1S48 - chain A; structure by X-ray diffraction, 3.00 A resolution.

== Chain A ==
Molecule: RNA-dependent RNA polymerase
Source organism: Bovine viral diarrhea virus 1
Reference sequence: P19711 (POLG_BVDVN); residues 71-679 here correspond to UniProt positions 3340-3948 (UniProt number = residue number + 3269)
Chain sequence (609 residues; numbered 71 to 679; the number before each row is that of its first residue):
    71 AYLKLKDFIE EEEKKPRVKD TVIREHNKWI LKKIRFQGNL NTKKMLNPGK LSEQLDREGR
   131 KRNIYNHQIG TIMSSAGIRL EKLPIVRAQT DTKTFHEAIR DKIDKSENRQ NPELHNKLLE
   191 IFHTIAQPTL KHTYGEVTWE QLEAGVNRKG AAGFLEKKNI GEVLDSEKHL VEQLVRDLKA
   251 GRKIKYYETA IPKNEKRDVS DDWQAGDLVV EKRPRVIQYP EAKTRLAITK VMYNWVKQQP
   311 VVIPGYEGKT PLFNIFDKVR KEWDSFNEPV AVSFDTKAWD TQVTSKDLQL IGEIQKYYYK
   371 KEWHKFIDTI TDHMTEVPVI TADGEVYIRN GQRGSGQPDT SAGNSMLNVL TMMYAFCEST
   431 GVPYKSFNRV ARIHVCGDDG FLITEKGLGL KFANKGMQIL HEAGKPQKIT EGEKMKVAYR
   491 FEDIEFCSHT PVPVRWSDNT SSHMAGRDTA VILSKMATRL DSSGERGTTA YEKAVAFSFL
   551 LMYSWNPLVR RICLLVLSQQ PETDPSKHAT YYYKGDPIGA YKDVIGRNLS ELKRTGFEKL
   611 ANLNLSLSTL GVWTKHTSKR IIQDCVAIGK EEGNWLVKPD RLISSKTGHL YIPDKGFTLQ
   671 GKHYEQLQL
Not modelled in the structure: 71-91
Construct notes: modified residue (115, 143, 302, 384, 416, 422-423, 467, 485, 514, 526, 552)
Modified residues: Mse115, Mse143, Mse302, Mse384, Mse416, Mse422, Mse423, Mse467, Mse485, Mse514, Mse526, Mse552 (selenomethionine; parent Met)
What the authors report for this chain:
  - contacts within the chain: Phe224-Ile390 (hydrophobic contact), Phe224-Ala392 (hydrophobic contact), Phe224-Leu225 (hydrophobic contact)
  - self-association interface (contacts with another copy of this molecule): Phe224
  - mutagenesis - C497A, S498A, R517A: abolished catalytic activity on de novo (citing earlier work)
  - mutagenesis - C497A, S498A, R517A: decreased catalytic activity on primer-dependent (elongative) (citing earlier work)

== In short ==
From the paper: C497A, S498A and R517A abolish catalytic activity on de novo; a self-association interface
involving Phe224.
Chain A is RNA-dependent RNA polymerase (Bovine viral diarrhea virus 1); the structure, Crystal structure of
RNA-dependent RNA polymerase construct 1 (residues 71-679) from BVDV, was determined by X-ray diffraction
(same publication as 1S49 and 1S4F).
